PDB entry 1C4V | X-ray diffraction, 2.10 A resolution | chains 2 and 3 of the 3 polymer chains in the assembly

# Chain 2
Name: Thrombin:long chain
Source organism: Homo sapiens
Notes: EC 3.4.21.5
UniProt: P00734 (THRB_HUMAN); the construct lacks a stretch of the UniProt sequence and is renumbered around it, so the offset changes along the chain: 16-36 = UniProt 364-384; 37-60 = UniProt 386-409; 61-77 = UniProt 419-435; 78-97 = UniProt 437-456; 7 more segments
Chain sequence (259 residues; each row starts with the number of its first residue; note: 3 numbers in that range are skipped by the numbering (no residue carries them; nothing is unmodelled there); a row labelled like 60A-60I holds insertion residues (60A, then the next letters in order)):
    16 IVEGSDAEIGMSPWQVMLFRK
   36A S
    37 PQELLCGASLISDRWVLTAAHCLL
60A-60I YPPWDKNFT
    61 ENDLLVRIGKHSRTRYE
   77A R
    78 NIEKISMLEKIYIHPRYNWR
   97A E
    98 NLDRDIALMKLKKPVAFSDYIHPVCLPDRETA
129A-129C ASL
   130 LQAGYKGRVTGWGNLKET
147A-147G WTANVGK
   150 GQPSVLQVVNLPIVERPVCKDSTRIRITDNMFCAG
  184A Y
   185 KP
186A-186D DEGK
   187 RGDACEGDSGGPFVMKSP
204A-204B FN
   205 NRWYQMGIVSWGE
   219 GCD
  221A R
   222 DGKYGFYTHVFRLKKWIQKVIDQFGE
Not modelled in the structure: 147A-147G
Disulfide bonds: Cys42-Cys58, Cys168-Cys182, Cys191-Cys220
Small-molecule neighbours: IH2 (2-(2,2-diphenyl-ethyl)-7-methyl-1,3-dioxo-2,3,5,8-tetrahydro-1H-[1,2,4]triazolo [1,2-a]pyridazine-5-carboxylic acid(4-carbamimidoyl-cyclohexylmethyl)-amide): His57, Tyr60A, Trp60D, Glu97A, Asn98, Leu99, Ile174, Asp189, Ala190, Cys191, Glu192, Ser195, Val213, Ser214, Trp215, Gly216, Glu217, Gly219, Cys220, Lys224, Gly226
UniProt features mapped onto this chain:
  - region: Ala183 to Val200 (High affinity receptor-binding region which is also known as the TP508 peptide)
  - active site (Charge relay system): His57, Asp102, Ser195
  - glycosylation: Asn60G (N-linked (GlcNAc...) (complex) asparagine)

# Chain 3
Name: Hirugen
Chain sequence (15 residues; each row starts with the number of its first residue):
   554 ACENEDFEEIPGEYL
Not modelled in the structure: 554-558
Modified positions: Tyr567 (o-sulfo-l-tyrosine; TYS)

# Chain 2 / chain 3 interface
Contacting residue pairs (27; chain 2 residue first):
  Met32(2) with Phe560(3), hydrophobic
  Phe34(2) with Phe560(3), hydrophobic
  Lys36(2) with Leu568(3)
  Gln38(2) with Phe560(3); Ile563(3); Leu568(3)
  Leu40(2) with Phe560(3), hydrophobic
  Leu65(2) with Tyr567(3); Leu568(3), hydrophobic
  Arg67(2) with Phe560(3); Ile563(3)
  Arg73(2) with Asp559(3), salt bridge; Phe560(3)
  Thr74(2) with Asp559(3), hydrogen bond (side chain-backbone); Phe560(3); Glu561(3), hydrogen bond (backbone-backbone)
  Arg75(2) with Glu561(3)
  Tyr76(2) with Glu561(3), hydrogen bond (backbone-side chain); Glu562(3); Pro564(3); Tyr567(3)
  Glu80(2) with Tyr567(3)
  Lys81(2) with Tyr567(3)
  Ile82(2) with Tyr567(3)
  Met84(2) with Glu566(3); Tyr567(3)
  Gln151(2) with Asp559(3)
Other interface residues (no listed pair), chain 2 (17 interface residues in all): Glu39

# Overview
The interface between chain 2 and chain 3 involves 17 residues on one side and 9 on the other; the contacts
include 3 hydrogen bonds and 1 salt bridge. Polar contacts include Arg73(2)-Asp559(3), Thr74(2)-Asp559(3) and
Tyr76(2)-Glu561(3). Bound to chain 2: compound IH2.
Here chain 2 is Thrombin:long chain (Homo sapiens) and chain 3 is Hirugen. Entry 1C4V (Selective non
electrophilic thrombin inhibitors with cyclohexyl moieties) was determined by X-ray diffraction together with
1D9I, 1D6W, 1C4Y and 1C4U from the same study.
